Entry 6PTR (X-ray diffraction, 1.75 A resolution); this record covers chains A and B of the 4 polymer chains in the assembly.

# Chain A (and B)
Name: Beta sliding clamp
From: Bartonella birtlesii LL-WM9
Notes: chain B of this document is another copy of the same molecule, construct and numbering; everything in this record applies to it too
Reference sequence: J1IY24 (J1IY24_9RHIZ); residue numbers follow UniProt; this construct covers 1-373
Amino-acid sequence (381 residues; row label = number of the first residue in the row; numbers below 1 keep their minus sign (Met-7 is residue -7)):
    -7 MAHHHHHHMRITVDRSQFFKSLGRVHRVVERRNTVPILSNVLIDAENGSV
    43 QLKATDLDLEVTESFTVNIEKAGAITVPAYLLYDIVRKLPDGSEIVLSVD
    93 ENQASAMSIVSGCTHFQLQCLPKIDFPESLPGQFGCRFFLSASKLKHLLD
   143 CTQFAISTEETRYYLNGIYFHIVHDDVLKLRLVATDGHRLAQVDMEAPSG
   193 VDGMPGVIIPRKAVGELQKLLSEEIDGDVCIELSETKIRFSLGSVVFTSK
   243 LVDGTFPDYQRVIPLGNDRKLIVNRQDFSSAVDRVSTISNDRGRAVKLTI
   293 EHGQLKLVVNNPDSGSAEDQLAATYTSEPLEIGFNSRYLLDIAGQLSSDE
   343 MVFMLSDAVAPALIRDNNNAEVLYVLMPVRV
Disordered / not traced: -7 to -1, 94-97 (chain B: -7 to -2, 94-96)
Sequence notes: initiating methionine (-7); expression tag (-6 to 0)

# How chain A and chain B interact
Pairs across the interface - 54 pairs, chain A then chain B:
  Leu73(A) - Thr279(B)
  Leu73(A) - Ser306(B)
  Asp76(A) - Thr279(B)
  Ile77(A) - Thr279(B)
  Lys80(A) - Asp275(B)  salt bridge
  Lys80(A) - Arg276(B)
  Lys80(A) - Thr279(B)  hydrogen bond
  Leu81(A) - Arg276(B)
  Cys105(A) - Glu310(B)
  Cys105(A) - Asp311(B)
  Cys105(A) - Gln312(B)
  Thr106(A) - Arg276(B)  hydrogen bond
  Thr106(A) - Glu310(B)
  Thr106(A) - Asp311(B)  hydrogen bond
  His107(A) - Ala309(B)
  His107(A) - Glu310(B)  salt bridge
  Phe108(A) - Arg276(B)
  Phe108(A) - Ile280(B)  hydrophobic
  Phe108(A) - Ser308(B)
  Phe108(A) - Ala309(B)  hydrophobic
  Gln109(A) - Ser306(B)
  Gln109(A) - Gly307(B)
  Gln109(A) - Ser308(B)  hydrogen bond (backbone-backbone)
  Leu110(A) - Ser306(B)
  Gln111(A) - Pro304(B)  hydrogen bond (side chain-backbone)
  Gln111(A) - Asp305(B)
  Gln111(A) - Ser306(B)  hydrogen bond (backbone-backbone)
  Gln111(A) - Gly307(B)
  Asp275(A) - Lys80(B)  salt bridge
  Arg276(A) - Lys80(B)
  Arg276(A) - Leu81(B)
  Arg276(A) - Thr106(B)  hydrogen bond
  Arg276(A) - Phe108(B)
  Thr279(A) - Leu73(B)
  Thr279(A) - Asp76(B)
  Thr279(A) - Ile77(B)
  Thr279(A) - Lys80(B)  hydrogen bond
  Ile280(A) - Phe108(B)  hydrophobic
  Pro304(A) - Gln111(B)  hydrogen bond (backbone-side chain)
  Asp305(A) - Gln111(B)
  Ser306(A) - Leu110(B)
  Ser306(A) - Gln111(B)  hydrogen bond (backbone-backbone)
  Gly307(A) - Gln109(B)
  Gly307(A) - Gln111(B)
  Ser308(A) - Phe108(B)
  Ser308(A) - Gln109(B)  hydrogen bond (backbone-backbone)
  Ala309(A) - His107(B)
  Ala309(A) - Phe108(B)  hydrophobic
  Glu310(A) - Cys105(B)
  Glu310(A) - Thr106(B)
  Glu310(A) - His107(B)  hydrogen bond (backbone-backbone)
  Asp311(A) - Cys105(B)
  Asp311(A) - Thr106(B)  hydrogen bond
  Gln312(A) - Cys105(B)
Other interface residues (no listed pair), chain A (27 interface residues in all): Val277, Asn303
Other interface residues (no listed pair), chain B (27 interface residues in all): Val277, Asn303

# Overview
The chain A/chain B interface involves 27 residues from each chain, with 13 hydrogen bonds and 3 salt bridges.
Polar pairs include Lys80(A)-Asp275(B), His107(A)-Glu310(B) and Lys80(A)-Thr279(B).
Both chains are Beta sliding clamp (Bartonella birtlesii LL-WM9). Entry 6PTR (Crystal structure of a DnaN
sliding clamp (DNA polymerase III subunit beta) from Bartonella birtlesii bound ...) was determined by X-ray
diffraction.
